4ZOW - chain A; structure by X-ray diffraction, 2.45 A resolution.

Chain A:
Name: Multidrug transporter MdfA
From: Escherichia coli (strain K12)
UniProtKB: P0AEY8 (MDFA_ECOLI); residues 10-400 here = UniProt positions 10-400
Chain sequence (391 residues; each row starts with the number of its first residue):
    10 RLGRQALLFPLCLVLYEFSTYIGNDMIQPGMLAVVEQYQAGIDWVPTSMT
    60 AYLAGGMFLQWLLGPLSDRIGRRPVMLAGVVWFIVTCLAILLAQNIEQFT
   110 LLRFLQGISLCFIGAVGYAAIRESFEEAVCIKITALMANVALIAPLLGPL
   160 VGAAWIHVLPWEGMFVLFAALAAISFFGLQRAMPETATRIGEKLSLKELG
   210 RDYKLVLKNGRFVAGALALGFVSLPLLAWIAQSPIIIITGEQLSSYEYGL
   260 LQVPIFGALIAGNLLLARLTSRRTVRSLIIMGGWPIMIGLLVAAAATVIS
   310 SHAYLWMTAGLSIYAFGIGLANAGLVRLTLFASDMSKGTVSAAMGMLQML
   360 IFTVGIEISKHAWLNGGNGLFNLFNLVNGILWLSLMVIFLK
Sequence notes: engineered mutation Arg131 (Gln in P0AEY8)
Ligand contacts: chloramphenicol (CLM): Thr29, Tyr30, Asn33, Asp34, Met58, Tyr61, Leu62, Leu119, Ala150, Leu151, Ala153, Pro154, Leu235, Leu236, Ile239, Leu268
From the paper describing this entry:
  - contacts within the chain: Glu26-Tyr30, Asn33-Asp34, Arg112-Gln115 (hydrogen bond), Glu26-Ile122, Glu26-Met146, Glu26-Ala150, Asp34-Ala153, Asp34-Pro154, Asp34-Ile239
  - binding site for chloramphenicol: Tyr30, Asn33, Asp34, Leu236
  - mutagenesis - Y30A, N33A, D34A: decreased binding to chloramphenicol
  - mutagenesis - E26A, E26Q, N33L, D34A, D34N, S57R/R112C, Y61L, C96A, C96T, F108L, F108V, R112Q, R112Q/Q115R, Q115E, Q115N, Q115R, P154A, P158A, F174L: abolished growth in response to chloramphenicol
  - mutagenesis - Y30A, Y30F, Y61F, R112H: decreased growth in response to chloramphenicol
  - mutagenesis - N33D, C96S, Q131R: unchanged growth in response to chloramphenicol
  - mutagenesis - G32R/R112C: increased growth in response to chloramphenicol

Summary:
Ligands of chain A: chloramphenicol. The paper reports a binding site for chloramphenicol at Tyr30, Asn33 and
Asp34 among others; E26A, E26Q and N33L, among others, abolish growth in response to chloramphenicol; 28
substitutions were tested in all.
Chain A is Multidrug transporter MdfA (Escherichia coli (strain K12)); the structure, Crystal structure of E.
coli multidrug transporter MdfA in complex with chloramphenicol, was determined by X-ray diffraction,
deposited together with 4ZP0 and 4ZP2.
